4WW2 - chains A and B of the 4 polymer chains in the assembly; structure by X-ray diffraction, 2.48 A resolution.

Chain A:
Molecule: TCR Alpha Chain-TRAV21-TRAJ8
Organism: Homo sapiens
Chain sequence (207 residues; row label = number of the first residue in the row; note: 14 numbers in that range are skipped by the numbering (no residue carries them; nothing is unmodelled there); numbering starts at 0):
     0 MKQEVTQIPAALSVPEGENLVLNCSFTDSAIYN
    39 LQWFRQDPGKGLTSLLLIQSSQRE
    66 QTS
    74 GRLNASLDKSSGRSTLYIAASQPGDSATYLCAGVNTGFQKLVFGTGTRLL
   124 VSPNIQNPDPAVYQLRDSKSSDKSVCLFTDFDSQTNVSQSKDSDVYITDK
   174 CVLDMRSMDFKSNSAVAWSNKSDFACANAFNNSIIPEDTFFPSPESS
Not modelled in the structure: 217-220
Cystine bridges: Cys23-Cys104, Cys149-Cys199
What the authors report for this chain:
  - conformationally variable residues (loop rearrangement): Gln112
  - binding site for pbs-44: Tyr31, Gln112
  - mutagenesis - Y31A: abolished binding to CD1d-alpha-GalCer
  - mutagenesis - Y31F: increased binding to CD1d-alpha-GalCer

Chain B:
Molecule: TCR Beta Chain-TRBV7-8
Organism: Homo sapiens
Chain sequence (243 residues; numbered 0 to 254; 12 numbers in that range are skipped by the numbering (no residue carries them; nothing is unmodelled there); the number before each row is that of its first residue; numbering starts at 0):
     0 MGAGVSQSPRYKVAKRGQDVALRCDPISGHVS
    39 LFWYQQALGQGPEFLTYFQNEAQ
    66 LDKSGLPSDRFFAERP
    83 EGSVSTLKIQRTQQEDSAVYLCASSSRDLEQYFGPGTRLTVTEDLKNVFP
   133 PEVAVFEPSEAEISHTQKATLVCLATGFYPDHVELSWWVNGKEVHSGVCT
   183 DPQPLKEQPALNDSRYALSSRLRVSATFWQNPRNHFRCQVQFYGLSENDE
   233 WTQDRAKPVTQIVSAEAWGRAD
Cystine bridges: Cys23-Cys104, Cys155-Cys220
Residues lining bound ligands: pbs-44 (JLS; (15Z)-N-[(2S,3S,4R)-1-(alpha-D-galactopyranosyloxy)-3,4-dihydroxyoctadecan-2-yl]tetracos-15-enamide): Tyr55, Gln57, Arg109, Leu111
What the authors report for this chain:
  - conformationally variable residues (loop rearrangement): Ser108, Arg109, Asp110, Leu111
  - binding site for pbs-44: Ser31, Tyr55, Gln57, Arg109, Leu111
  - mutagenesis - L111A: abolished binding to CD1d-alpha-GalCer

Interface between chain A and chain B:
Disulfides between the chains: Cys174(A)-Cys181(B)
Contacting residue pairs - 100 pairs, chain A then chain B:
  Tyr31(A) with Asp110(B), hydrogen bond (side chain-backbone)
  Asn32(A) with Asp110(B), hydrogen bond (side chain-backbone)
  Gln40(A) with Leu111(B); Glu112(B); Gln113(B)
  Phe42(A) with Gln113(B); Phe115(B), hydrophobic
  Gln44(A) with Gln44(B), hydrogen bond
  Pro46(A) with Pro184(B)
  Gly47(A) with Val101(B)
  Lys48(A) with Arg9(B), hydrogen bond (side chain-backbone); Tyr10(B); Val101(B); Pro117(B); Gly118(B), hydrogen bond (side chain-backbone); Arg120(B)
  Gly49(A) with Pro117(B)
  Leu50(A) with Phe115(B), hydrophobic
  Leu55(A) with Glu112(B)
  Leu103(A) with Pro50(B)
  Val107(A) with Gln113(B)
  Phe111(A) with Leu111(B)
  Gln112(A) with Phe40(B); Tyr55(B); Leu111(B); Gln113(B), hydrogen bond (backbone-side chain)
  Lys113(A) with Tyr42(B); Phe52(B); Ser69(B)
  Leu114(A) with Tyr42(B), hydrogen bond (backbone-side chain); Gln113(B); Phe115(B), hydrophobic
  Phe116(A) with Pro50(B); Phe115(B), hydrophobic
  Gly117(A) with Gly49(B)
  Thr118(A) with Gln48(B); Gly49(B)
  Asp132(A) with His147(B), salt bridge; Thr148(B)
  Tyr136(A) with Ser141(B); Ala143(B); Glu144(B); His147(B); Thr148(B)
  Gln137(A) with Ser141(B)
  Leu138(A) with Phe138(B); Glu139(B); Thr152(B); Val154(B), hydrophobic
  Arg139(A) with Phe138(B); Glu139(B), hydrogen bond (backbone-backbone)
  Asp140(A) with Ala136(B); Val137(B); Phe138(B)
  Ser141(A) with Val137(B), hydrogen bond (backbone-backbone); Glu139(B); Glu248(B), hydrogen bond (side chain-backbone)
  Lys146(A) with Phe138(B)
  Ser147(A) with Phe138(B)
  Val148(A) with Phe138(B), hydrophobic; Val154(B), hydrophobic; Leu156(B), hydrophobic
  Leu150(A) with Thr152(B); Arg203(B)
  Asp153(A) with Thr148(B); Arg205(B), salt bridge
  Tyr169(A) with Glu189(B)
  Ile170(A) with Leu187(B)
  Thr171(A) with Asp183(B); Leu187(B); Ser201(B); Arg203(B)
  Asp172(A) with Arg203(B)
  Cys174(A) with Cys181(B), disulfide; Thr182(B), hydrogen bond (side chain-backbone); Arg203(B)
  Val175(A) with Cys181(B), hydrogen bond (backbone-side chain)
  Leu176(A) with Gly179(B); Val180(B); Cys181(B), hydrophobic; Arg205(B)
  Asp177(A) with Ser178(B); Gly179(B), hydrogen bond (backbone-backbone)
  Met178(A) with Lys150(B), hydrogen bond; Arg205(B); Val206(B); Ser207(B)
  Arg179(A) with His177(B), hydrogen bond (side chain-backbone); Ser178(B)
  Met181(A) with Lys150(B), hydrogen bond
  Phe183(A) with Lys150(B); Arg205(B)
  Ser185(A) with Arg205(B), hydrogen bond
  Ser187(A) with Arg203(B), hydrogen bond
  Ala188(A) with Arg203(B)
  Val189(A) with Arg203(B)
  Trp191(A) with Leu156(B), hydrophobic; Leu187(B), hydrophobic; Ala199(B), hydrophobic
  Pro215(A) with Ala143(B), hydrophobic
Interface residues without a listed pair, chain A (54 interface residues in all): Lys142, Thr152, Ser180, Phe213
Interface residues without a listed pair, chain B (61 interface residues in all): Gly47, Asp67, Leu103, Arg109, Gly116, Thr119, Val135, Pro140, Thr158, Gln185, Ala249

Overview:
Chain A and chain B form an interface of 54 and 61 residues respectively, with 1 disulfide bond, 18 hydrogen
bonds and 2 salt bridges. Polar contacts include Asp132(A)-His147(B), Asp153(A)-Arg205(B) and
Tyr31(A)-Asp110(B). From the paper: a binding site for pbs-44 at Tyr31(A), Gln112(A) and Ser31(B) among
others; Y31A of chain A abolishes binding to CD1d-alpha-GalCer; 3 substitutions were tested in all.
Chain A is TCR Alpha Chain-TRAV21-TRAJ8 and chain B is TCR Beta Chain-TRBV7-8, both from Homo sapiens; the
structure, Crystal structure of human TCR Alpha Chain-TRAV21-TRAJ8, Beta Chain-TRBV7-8, Antigen-presenting
glycoprotein CD1d, and Beta-2-microglobulin, was determined by X-ray diffraction (same publication as 4WW1 and
4WWK).
